8R4Q - chains A and B; structure by X-ray diffraction, 2.84 A resolution.

== Chain A ==
Name: Serine/threonine-protein kinase SIK3
Organism: Homo sapiens
Reference sequence: Q9Y2K2 (SIK3_HUMAN); residue numbers follow UniProt; this construct covers 59-385
Sequence (328 residues; row label = number of the first residue in the row):
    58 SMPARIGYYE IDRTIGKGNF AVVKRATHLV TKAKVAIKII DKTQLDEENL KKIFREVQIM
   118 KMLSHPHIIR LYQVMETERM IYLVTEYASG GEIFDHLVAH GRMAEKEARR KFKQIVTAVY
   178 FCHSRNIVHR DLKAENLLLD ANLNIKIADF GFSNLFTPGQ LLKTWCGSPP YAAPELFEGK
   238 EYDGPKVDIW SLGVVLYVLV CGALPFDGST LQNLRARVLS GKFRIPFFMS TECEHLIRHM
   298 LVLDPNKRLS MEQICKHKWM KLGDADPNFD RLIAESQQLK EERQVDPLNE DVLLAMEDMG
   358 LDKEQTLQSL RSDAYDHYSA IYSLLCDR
Disordered / not traced: 58-61, 336-343, 385
Construct notes: expression tag (58); engineered mutation Ser-121 (Cys in Q9Y2K2), Ser-181 (Cys in Q9Y2K2), Ser-333 (Cys in Q9Y2K2)
Modified residues: Thr-221 (phosphothreonine; TPO)
Residues lining bound ligands: Bosutinib (DB8; 4-[(2,4-dichloro-5-methoxyphenyl)amino]-6-methoxy-7-[3-(4-methylpiperazin-1-yl)propoxy]quinoline-3-carbonitrile): Arg-70, Ile-72, Gly-73, Val-80, Ala-93, Ile-94, Lys-95, Glu-113, Ile-126, Leu-140, Thr-142, Glu-143, Tyr-144, Ala-145, Ser-146, Gly-148, Glu-149, Asn-193, Leu-195, Ala-205, Asp-206
Curated features (UniProtKB/Swiss-Prot):
  - active site: Asp-188 (Proton acceptor)
  - binding site (ATP): Ile-72 to Val-80, Lys-95
  - modified residue (Phosphothreonine): Thr-71, Thr-221
  - natural variant: Arg-187 (R187C: In SEMDK)
  - mutagenesis: Thr-221 (T221A: Prevents phosphorylation and activation by STK11/LKB1 complex)

== Chain B ==
Name: scFvH1
Organism: Homo sapiens
Notes: antibody fragment or engineered binder
Sequence (265 residues; row label = number of the first residue in the row):
     1 EVQLVQSGAG VKKPGSSVKV SCKSSGGTSG SSAVSWIRQA PGQGVEWMGG ITSIFGPANY
    61 AQKFQDRLKI TADKATNTVY MELSGLTFED TAVYYCARVG DYNFWNGHYR SGYYFDLWGR
   121 GTLVTVSSGG GGSGGGGSGG GGSAQSVLTQ PPSASGTPGQ RVTISCSGSS SNIGSNTVNW
   181 YQQLPGTAPK LLIYSNTQRP SGVPDRFSGS KSATSASLAI SGLQSEDEAD YYCAAWDDSL
   241 NGHVVFGGGT KVTVLGAAAE NLYFQ
Disordered / not traced: 129-146, 265
Disulfide bonds: Cys-22/Cys-96, Cys-166/Cys-233

== How chain A and chain B interact ==
Pairs across the interface (52; chain A residue first):
  Phe-151(A) / Gly-56(B)
  Phe-151(A) / Pro-57(B)
  Val-155(A) / Pro-57(B)  hydrophobic
  Val-155(A) / Thr-71(B)
  Val-155(A) / Ala-72(B)  hydrogen bond (backbone-backbone)
  Ala-156(A) / Thr-71(B)
  Ala-156(A) / Ala-72(B)
  His-157(A) / Lys-69(B)
  His-157(A) / Thr-71(B)
  Gly-158(A) / Thr-71(B)
  Arg-159(A) / Asp-66(B)
  Arg-159(A) / Lys-69(B)  hydrogen bond (backbone-side chain)
  Pro-227(A) / Phe-55(B)
  Gly-259(A) / Pro-57(B)
  Gly-259(A) / Tyr-60(B)
  Ala-260(A) / Ala-58(B)
  Leu-261(A) / Phe-55(B)
  Leu-261(A) / Gly-56(B)
  Leu-261(A) / Asn-241(B)  hydrogen bond (backbone-side chain)
  Pro-262(A) / Asn-241(B)  hydrogen bond (backbone-side chain)
  Phe-263(A) / Asn-241(B)
  Asp-264(A) / Ser-53(B)  hydrogen bond
  Asp-264(A) / Phe-55(B)
  Asp-264(A) / Asn-59(B)
  Asp-264(A) / Asn-241(B)  hydrogen bond (backbone-side chain)
  Gly-265(A) / Ser-53(B)
  Gly-265(A) / Phe-55(B)
  Ser-266(A) / Arg-110(B)  hydrogen bond
  Ser-266(A) / Tyr-113(B)
  Ser-266(A) / Trp-236(B)
  Ser-266(A) / Asp-238(B)  hydrogen bond
  Thr-267(A) / Phe-55(B)
  Thr-267(A) / Gly-107(B)
  Thr-267(A) / His-108(B)
  Thr-267(A) / Tyr-109(B)
  Thr-267(A) / Arg-110(B)
  Leu-268(A) / Phe-55(B)
  Leu-268(A) / Gly-107(B)  hydrogen bond (backbone-backbone)
  Leu-268(A) / His-108(B)
  Asn-270(A) / Arg-110(B)  hydrogen bond
  Asn-270(A) / Asp-238(B)
  Leu-271(A) / Phe-55(B)  hydrophobic
  Arg-274(A) / Leu-240(B)
  Arg-274(A) / Asn-241(B)  hydrogen bond
  Arg-281(A) / Gln-62(B)
  Arg-281(A) / Gln-65(B)  hydrogen bond
  Arg-281(A) / Asp-66(B)  salt bridge
  Pro-283(A) / Gln-65(B)
  Pro-283(A) / Asp-66(B)
  Phe-284(A) / Asp-66(B)  hydrogen bond (backbone-side chain)
  Phe-285(A) / Gln-65(B)
  Phe-285(A) / Asp-66(B)
Interface residues without a listed pair, chain A (26 interface residues in all): Leu-154, Tyr-254
Interface residues without a listed pair, chain B (24 interface residues in all): Leu-68, Ile-70

== Summary ==
26 residues of chain A and 24 residues of chain B are in contact; the contacts include 13 hydrogen bonds and 1
salt bridge. Among the polar pairs are Arg-281(A)/Asp-66(B), Arg-159(A)/Lys-69(B) and Leu-261(A)/Asn-241(B).
Ligands of chain A: Bosutinib.
Here chain A is Serine/threonine-protein kinase SIK3 and chain B is scFvH1, both from Homo sapiens. Entry 8R4Q
(Salt inducible kinase 3 in complex with inhibitor) was determined by X-ray diffraction (same publication as
8R4O, 8R4U and 8R4V).
